PDB entry 3R33 | X-ray diffraction, 2.09 A resolution | chain A

== Chain A ==
Name: Dihydrofolate reductase
From: Escherichia coli K-12
Notes: EC 1.5.1.3
UniProt: P0ABQ4 (DYR_ECOLI); residues 1-159 here = UniProt positions 1-159
Sequence (159 residues; numbered 1 to 159; the number before each row is that of its first residue):
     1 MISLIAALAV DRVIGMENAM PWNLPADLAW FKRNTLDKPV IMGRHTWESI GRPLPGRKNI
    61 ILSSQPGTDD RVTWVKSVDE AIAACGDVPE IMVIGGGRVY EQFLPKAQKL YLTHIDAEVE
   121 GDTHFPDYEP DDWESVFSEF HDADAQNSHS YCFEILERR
Construct notes: conflict D37 (Asn in P0ABQ4)
Ion coordination: Ca2+ site 1 near D11 (its only coordinating residue here); Ca2+ site 2: S49 (together with NADPH); Ca2+ site 3 near R52 (its only coordinating residue here); Ca2+ site 4: I82, G86; Ca2+ site 5 near E101 (its only coordinating residue here); Ca2+ site 6 near D116 (its only coordinating residue here); Ca2+ site 7 near D122 (its only coordinating residue here); Ca2+ site 8 near D127 (its only coordinating residue here); Ca2+ site 9 near D131 (its only coordinating residue here); Ca2+ site 10 near E134 (its only coordinating residue here)
Small-molecule neighbours:
  - 6ME ((6S)-6-methyl-5,6,7,8-tetrahydroquinazoline-2,4-diamine): I5, A6, A7, M20, D27, L28, W30, F31, I50, I94, Y100, T113
  - NADPH (NDP; NADPH dihydro-nicotinamide-adenine-dinucleotide phosphate): A6, A7, I14, G15, M16, N18, A19, M20, W22, G43, R44, H45, T46, L62, S63, S64, Q65, K76, S77, V78, I94, G95, G96, G97, R98, V99, Y100, Q102, T123
Swiss-Prot annotation at these positions:
  - binding site (substrate): I5, D27, R52, R57, T113
  - binding site (NADP(+)): A7, V13 to A19, H45, T46, S63, S64, K76, G95 to Q102
  - natural variant: L28 (L28R: In strain: B[RT500] isozyme 2), W30 (W30G: In strain: 1810), E154 (E154K: In strain: B[MB1428]; E154Q: In strain: 1810)
  - mutagenesis: M16 (M16F/S: Increases catalytic rate about 2-fold; M16N: Increases catalytic rate about 2-fold. Increases catalytic rate about 7-fold; when associated with L-20; Y-42; F-92; A-85 and S-152), M20 (M20I/V: Increases catalytic rate 2-fold; M20L: Increases catalytic rate 2.5-fold. Increases catalytic rate about 7-fold; when associated with N-16; Y-42; F-92; A-85 and S-152), M42 (M42V: Increases catalytic rate almost 2-fold; M42Y: Increases catalytic rate almost 2-fold. Increases catalytic rate about 7-fold; when associated with N-16; L-20; A-85; F-92 and S-152), C85 (C85A: Decreases catalytic rate by one third. Increases catalytic rate about 7-fold; when associated with N-16; L-20; Y-42; F-92 and S-152), M92 (M92F: No effect. Increases catalytic rate about 7-fold; when associated with N-16; L-20; Y-42; A-85 and S-152; M92L: No effect), C152 (C152S: Increases catalytic rate 1.5-fold. Increases catalytic rate about 7-fold; when associated with N-16; L-20; Y-42; A-85 and F-92)
What the authors report for this chain:
  - binding site for 6ME: F31
  - conformationally variable residues: N23

== In short ==
Ligands of chain A: compound 6ME and NADPH. The Ca2+ site 4 is built by I82 and G86. Curated annotation
(UniProt) lists 5 substrate-binding residues, 21 NADP+-binding residues and 6 mutagenesis sites. The paper
reports a binding site for 6ME at F31; conformational variability at N23.
Chain A is Dihydrofolate reductase (Escherichia coli K-12); the structure, Evidence for dynamic motion in
proteins as a mechanism for ligand dissociation, was determined by X-ray diffraction together with 3QYL and
3QYO from the same study.
